PDB entry 6RKM | X-ray diffraction, 1.88 A resolution | chains A and P

== Chain A ==
Protein: 14-3-3 protein sigma
Source organism: Homo sapiens
UniProt: P31947 (1433S_HUMAN); residue numbers follow UniProt; this construct covers 1-248
Sequence (253 residues; numbered -4 to 248; the number before each row is that of its first residue; numbers below 1 keep their minus sign (Gly-4 is residue -4)):
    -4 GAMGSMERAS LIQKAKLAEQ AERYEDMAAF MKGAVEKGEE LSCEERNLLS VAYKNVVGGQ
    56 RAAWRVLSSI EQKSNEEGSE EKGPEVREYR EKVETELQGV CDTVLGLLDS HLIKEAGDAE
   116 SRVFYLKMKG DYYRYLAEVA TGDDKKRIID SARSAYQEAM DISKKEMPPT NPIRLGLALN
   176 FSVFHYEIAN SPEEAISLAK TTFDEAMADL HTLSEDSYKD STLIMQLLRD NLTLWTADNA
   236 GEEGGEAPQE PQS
Unresolved in the structure: 71-77, 232-248
Sequence notes: expression tag (-4 to 0)
Metal / ion sites: Mg2+: Glu35, Glu110, Glu188
Ligand contacts:
  - K6Z (4-phenyl-5-phenylazanyl-thiophene-2-carboximidamide), molecule 1: Glu14, Cys38, Glu39, Asn42, Leu43, Val46
  - K6Z, molecule 2: Gln93, Asp97, Leu100, Gly101, Asp104, Tyr128, Leu131, Asp139, Arg142, Ile143, Ser146

== Chain P ==
Protein: Cellular tumor antigen p53
UniProt: P04637 (P53_HUMAN); residues 382-393 here = UniProt positions 382-393
Sequence (12 residues; row label = number of the first residue in the row):
   382 KLMFKTEGPD SD
Modified residues: Thr387 (phosphothreonine; TPO)
What the authors report for this chain:
  - post-translational modification sites: Thr387 (citing earlier work)

== Chain A / chain P interface ==
Pairs across the interface (37):
  Lys49(A) - Thr387(P)
  Lys49(A) - Glu388(P)  hydrogen bond (side chain-backbone)
  Lys49(A) - Pro390(P)  hydrogen bond (side chain-backbone)
  Lys49(A) - Ser392(P)  hydrogen bond (backbone-side chain)
  Asn50(A) - Pro390(P)
  Asn50(A) - Ser392(P)
  Gly53(A) - Ser392(P)
  Gly53(A) - Asp393(P)
  Gly54(A) - Ser392(P)  hydrogen bond (backbone-backbone)
  Arg56(A) - Met384(P)
  Arg56(A) - Thr387(P)
  Arg56(A) - Asp393(P)  salt bridge
  Ala57(A) - Asp393(P)
  Arg60(A) - Met384(P)
  Arg60(A) - Asp393(P)  salt bridge
  Lys122(A) - Glu388(P)  salt bridge
  Arg129(A) - Thr387(P)
  Tyr130(A) - Thr387(P)
  Gly171(A) - Glu388(P)
  Leu174(A) - Lys386(P)
  Leu174(A) - Thr387(P)
  Leu174(A) - Glu388(P)
  Asn175(A) - Thr387(P)
  Asn175(A) - Glu388(P)  hydrogen bond (side chain-backbone)
  Val178(A) - Phe385(P)  hydrophobic
  Val178(A) - Lys386(P)
  Val178(A) - Thr387(P)
  Tyr181(A) - Phe385(P)  hydrophobic
  Glu182(A) - Lys382(P)  salt bridge
  Glu182(A) - Leu383(P)
  Glu182(A) - Phe385(P)
  Leu222(A) - Lys386(P)
  Asp225(A) - Lys386(P)  salt bridge
  Asn226(A) - Phe385(P)
  Asn226(A) - Lys386(P)  hydrogen bond (side chain-backbone)
  Leu229(A) - Leu383(P)  hydrophobic
  Trp230(A) - Phe385(P)
Also at the interface, not in a pair above, chain A (23 interface residues in all): Val46, Glu133
Also at the interface, not in a pair above, chain P (11 interface residues in all): Gly389

== In short ==
23 residues of chain A face 11 of chain P across their interface, with 6 hydrogen bonds and 5 salt bridges.
Polar contacts include Arg56(A)-Asp393(P), Arg60(A)-Asp393(P) and Lys122(A)-Glu388(P). Chain A binds compound
K6Z. Glu35(A), Glu110(A) and Glu188(A) coordinate Mg2+. From the paper: a modification site at Thr387(P).
Chain A is 14-3-3 protein sigma (Homo sapiens) and chain P is Cellular tumor antigen p53; the structure,
Fragment AZ-022 binding at the p53pT387/14-3-3 sigma interface, was determined by X-ray diffraction (same
publication as 6R5L, 6RHC, 6RJL, 6RJQ, 6RJZ, 6RK8 and 24 further entries).
